4D7B - chains A and B; structure by X-ray diffraction, 1.15 A resolution.

Chain A (and B):
Molecule: Transthyretin
Source organism: Homo sapiens
Notes: chain B of this document is another copy of the same molecule, construct and numbering; everything in this record applies to it too
UniProt: P02766 (TTHY_HUMAN); residues 1-127 here correspond to UniProt positions 21-147 (UniProt number = residue number + 20)
Chain sequence (128 residues; row label = number of the first residue in the row; numbering starts at 0):
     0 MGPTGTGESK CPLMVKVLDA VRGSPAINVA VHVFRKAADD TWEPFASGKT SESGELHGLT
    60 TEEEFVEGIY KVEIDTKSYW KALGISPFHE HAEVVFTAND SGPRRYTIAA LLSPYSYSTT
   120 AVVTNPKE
Not modelled in the structure: 0-9, 126-127
Construct notes: expression tag (0)
Ligand contacts: Tolcapone (TCW): Lys15, Leu17, Thr106, Ala108, Ala109, Leu110, Ser117, Thr118, Thr119, Val121
Swiss-Prot annotation at these positions:
  - binding site (L-thyroxine): Lys15, Glu54, Ser117
  - modified residue: Cys10 (Sulfocysteine), Glu42 (4-carboxyglutamate), Ser52 (Phosphoserine)
  - glycosylation: Asn98 (N-linked (GlcNAc...) asparagine)
What the authors report for this chain:
  - binding site for Tolcapone: Lys15, Leu17, Thr106, Ala108, Leu110, Ser117, Thr119
  - conformationally variable residues (side-chain flip): Ser117, Thr119
  - contacts within the chain: Lys15-Glu54

Interface between chain A and chain B:
Residue-residue contacts (41):
  Phe87(A) with Phe95(B), hydrophobic; Tyr105(B), hydrophobic; Ile107(B), hydrophobic; Ala120(B), hydrophobic
  His88(A) with Val93(B); Val94(B)
  Glu89(A) with Val94(B), hydrogen bond (backbone-backbone); Thr96(B), hydrogen bond
  His90(A) with Glu92(B), salt bridge; Val94(B)
  Glu92(A) with His90(B), salt bridge; Glu92(B); Tyr116(B), hydrogen bond (backbone-side chain)
  Val93(A) with Phe87(B), hydrophobic; His88(B)
  Val94(A) with His88(B); Glu89(B), hydrogen bond (backbone-backbone); His90(B)
  Phe95(A) with Phe87(B), hydrophobic
  Thr96(A) with Phe87(B); Glu89(B), hydrogen bond
  Tyr105(A) with Phe87(B), hydrophobic
  Ile107(A) with Phe87(B), hydrophobic
  Tyr114(A) with Thr119(B), hydrogen bond (backbone-side chain); Ala120(B), hydrogen bond (backbone-backbone); Val122(B), hydrophobic
  Ser115(A) with Thr118(B), hydrogen bond (side chain-backbone); Thr119(B)
  Tyr116(A) with Glu92(B), hydrogen bond (side chain-backbone); Ser117(B); Thr118(B), hydrogen bond (backbone-backbone)
  Ser117(A) with Tyr116(B); Ser117(B)
  Thr118(A) with His88(B); Ser115(B), hydrogen bond (backbone-side chain); Tyr116(B), hydrogen bond (backbone-backbone)
  Thr119(A) with Tyr114(B), hydrogen bond (side chain-backbone); Ser115(B)
  Ala120(A) with Phe87(B), hydrophobic; Tyr114(B), hydrogen bond (backbone-backbone)
  Val122(A) with Tyr114(B), hydrophobic
Other interface residues (no listed pair), chain A (20 interface residues in all): Ile68
Other interface residues (no listed pair), chain B (21 interface residues in all): Ile68, Lys76

Summary:
Chain A and chain B form an interface of 20 and 21 residues respectively, with 14 hydrogen bonds and 2 salt
bridges. Polar pairs include His90(A)-Glu92(B), Glu89(A)-Thr96(B) and Glu92(A)-Tyr116(B). Bound to chain A:
Tolcapone. From the paper: a binding site for Tolcapone at Lys15(A), Leu17(A) and Thr106(A) among others;
conformational variability at Ser117(A) and Thr119(A).
Chain A and chain B are both Transthyretin (Homo sapiens); the structure, Structure of human transthyretin in
complex with Tolcapone, was determined by X-ray diffraction, deposited together with 5A6I.
